8FS2 - chains A and E of the 3 polymer chains in the assembly; structure by X-ray diffraction, 2.59 A resolution.

Chain A:
Name: Site-specific DNA-methyltransferase (adenine-specific)
Source organism: Clostridioides difficile
Notes: EC 2.1.1.72
UniProtKB: A0A031WG99 (A0A031WG99_CLODI); residues 1-577 here = UniProt positions 1-577
Chain sequence (577 residues; numbered 1 to 577; the number before each row is that of its first residue):
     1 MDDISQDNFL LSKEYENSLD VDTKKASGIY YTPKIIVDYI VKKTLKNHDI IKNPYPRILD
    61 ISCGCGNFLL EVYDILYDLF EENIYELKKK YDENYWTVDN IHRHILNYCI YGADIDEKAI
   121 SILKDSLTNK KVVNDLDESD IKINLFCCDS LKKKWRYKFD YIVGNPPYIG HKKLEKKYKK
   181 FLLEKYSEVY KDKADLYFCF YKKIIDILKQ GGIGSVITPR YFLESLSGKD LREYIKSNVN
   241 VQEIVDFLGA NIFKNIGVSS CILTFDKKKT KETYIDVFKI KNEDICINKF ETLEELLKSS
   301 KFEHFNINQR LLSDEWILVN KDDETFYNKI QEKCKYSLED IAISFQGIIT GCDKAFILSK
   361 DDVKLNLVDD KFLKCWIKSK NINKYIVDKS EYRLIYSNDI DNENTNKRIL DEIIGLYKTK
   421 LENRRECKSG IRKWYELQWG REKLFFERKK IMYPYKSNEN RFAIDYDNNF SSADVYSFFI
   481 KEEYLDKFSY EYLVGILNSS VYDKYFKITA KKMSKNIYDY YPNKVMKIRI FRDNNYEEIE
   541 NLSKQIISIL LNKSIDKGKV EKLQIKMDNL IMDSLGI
Unresolved in the structure: 1-29, 133-137
Bound ions: K+ site 1: Lys88, Lys89, Tyr91, Glu93; K+ site 2: Gly249, Ala250, Val258, Ser259
Ligand contacts: YB5 (5'-S-{3-[N'-(cyclohexylmethyl)carbamimidamido]propyl}-N-(3-phenylpropyl)-5'-thioadenosine): Tyr30, Ile61, Ser62, Gly64, Asp114, Ile115, Asp116, Cys148, Asp149, Ser150, Asn165, Pro166, Pro167, Tyr168, Ile169, Glu175, Tyr178, Leu196, Phe200

Chain E:
Molecule: 14-nt DNA strand
Sequence (14 nucleotides; numbered 1 to 14; the number before each row is that of its first residue):
     1 ATGGGACTTT TTGA

How chain A and chain E interact:
Contacting residue pairs (43; chain A residue first):
  His171(A) with DT11(E), base contact; DT12(E), sugar contact
  Lys172(A) with DT9(E), hydrogen bond to the base; DT10(E), hydrogen bond to the base; DT11(E), sugar contact; DT12(E), phosphate contact
  Lys176(A) with DT12(E), salt bridge to the phosphate; DG13(E), phosphate contact
  Lys179(A) with DT12(E), hydrogen bond to the phosphate; DG13(E), salt bridge to the phosphate
  Leu183(A) with DA14(E), phosphate contact
  Asp192(A) with DG13(E), hydrogen bond to the phosphate; DA14(E), hydrogen bond to the phosphate
  Lys193(A) with DT12(E), base contact; DG13(E), hydrogen bond to the base
  Asn255(A) with DG3(E), base contact
  Ile349(A) with DT10(E), base contact; DT11(E), base contact
  Gly351(A) with DT10(E), sugar contact
  Cys352(A) with DT10(E), phosphate contact
  Asp353(A) with DT10(E), hydrogen bond to the phosphate
  Lys378(A) with DT8(E), phosphate contact; DT9(E), salt bridge to the phosphate
  Ser379(A) with DT8(E), hydrogen bond to the phosphate
  Lys380(A) with DT8(E), salt bridge to the phosphate
  Lys420(A) with DT11(E), salt bridge to the phosphate
  Arg424(A) with DT11(E), phosphate contact
  Arg425(A) with DT12(E), base contact; DG13(E), hydrogen bond to the base; DA14(E), base contact
  Gln438(A) with DT11(E), base contact; DT12(E), base contact
  Trp439(A) with DT11(E), base contact; DT12(E), hydrogen bond to the base
  Tyr455(A) with DT8(E), hydrogen bond to the base; DT9(E), base contact
  Lys456(A) with DT8(E), base contact
  Ser472(A) with DT10(E), base contact
  Ala473(A) with DT10(E), base contact
  Asp474(A) with DT8(E), sugar contact; DT9(E), phosphate contact
  Ile517(A) with DC7(E), base contact; DT8(E), base contact
Other interface residues (no listed pair), chain A (32 interface residues in all): Lys191, Lys254, Asp284, Thr350, Glu426, Lys515
Other interface residues (no listed pair), chain E (10 interface residues in all): DG5

Summary:
The interface between chain A and chain E involves 32 residues on one side and 10 on the other, with 11
hydrogen bonds and 5 salt bridges. Polar pairs include Lys172(A)-DT9(E), Lys172(A)-DT10(E) and
Lys193(A)-DG13(E). Bound to chain A: compound YB5.
Chain A is Site-specific DNA-methyltransferase (adenine-specific) (Clostridioides difficile) and chain E is a
14-nt DNA strand; the structure, CamA Adenine Methyltransferase Complexed to Cognate Substrate DNA and
Inhibitor 11b (YD907), was determined by X-ray diffraction, deposited together with 8FS1.
